Entry 5UZ4 (electron microscopy, 5.80 A resolution (low resolution: residue-level contacts below are approximate; hydrogen-bond / salt-bridge calls are withheld)); this record covers chains A and L of the 21 polymer chains in the assembly.

# Chain A
Molecule: 16S ribosomal RNA
Source organism: Escherichia coli
Sequence (1527 nucleotides; each row starts with the number of its first residue):
     6 GAAGAGUUUGAUCAUGGCUCAGAUUGAACGCUGGCGGCAGGCCUAACACA
    56 UGCAAGUCGAACGGUAACAGGAAGAAGCUUGCUUCUUUGCUGACGAGUGG
   106 CGGACGGGUGAGUAAUGUCUGGGAAACUGCCUGAUGGAGGGGGAUAACUA
   156 CUGGAAACGGUAGCUAAUACCGCAUAACGUCGCAAGACCAAAGAGGGGGA
   206 CCUUCGGGCCUCUUGCCAUCGGAUGUGCCCAGAUGGGAUUAGCUAGUAGG
   256 UGGGGUAACGGCUCACCUAGGCGACGAUCCCUAGCUGGUCUGAGAGGAUG
   306 ACCAGCCACACUGGAACUGAGACACGGUCCAGACUCCUACGGGAGGCAGC
   356 AGUGGGGAAUAUUGCACAAUGGGCGCAAGCCUGAUGCAGCCAUGCCGCGU
   406 GUAUGAAGAAGGCCUUCGGGUUGUAAAGUACUUUCAGCGGGGAGGAAGGG
   456 AGUAAAGUUAAUACCUUUGCUCAUUGACGUUACCCGCAGAAGAAGCACCG
   506 GCUAACUCCGUGCCAGCAGCCGCGGUAAUACGGAGGGUGCAAGCGUUAAU
   556 CGGAAUUACUGGGCGUAAAGCGCACGCAGGCGGUUUGUUAAGUCAGAUGU
   606 GAAAUCCCCGGGCUCAACCUGGGAACUGCAUCUGAUACUAGCAAGCUUGA
   656 GUCUCGUAGAGGGGGGUAGAAUUCCAGGUGUAGCGGUGAAAUGCGUAGAG
   706 AUCUGGAGGAAUACCGGUGGCGAAGGCGGCCCCCUGGACGAAGACUGACG
   756 CUCAGGUGCGAAAGCGUGGGGAGCAAACAGGAUUAGAUACCCUGGUAGUC
   806 CACGCCGUAAACGAUGUCGACUUGGAGGUUGUGCCCUUGAGGCGUGGCUU
   856 CCGGAGCUAACGCGUUAAGUCGACCGCCUGGGGAGUACGGCCGCAAGGUU
   906 AAAACUCAAAUGAAUUGACGGGGGCCCGCACAAGCGGUGGAGCAUGUGGU
   956 UUAAUUCGAUGCAACGCGAAGAACCUUACCUGGUCUUGACAUCCACGGAA
  1006 GUUUUCAGAGAUGAGAAUGUGCCUUCGGGAACCGUGAGACAGGUGCUGCA
  1056 UGGCUGUCGUCAGCUCGUGUUGUGAAAUGUUGGGUUAAGUCCCGCAACGA
  1106 GCGCAACCCUUAUCCUUUGUUGCCAGCGGUCCGGCCGGGAACUCAAAGGA
  1156 GACUGCCAGUGAUAAACUGGAGGAAGGUGGGGAUGACGUCAAGUCAUCAU
  1206 GGCCCUUACGACCAGGGCUACACACGUGCUACAAUGGCGCAUACAAAGAG
  1256 AAGCGACCUCGCGAGAGCAAGCGGACCUCAUAAAGUGCGUCGUAGUCCGG
  1306 AUUGGAGUCUGCAACUCGACUCCAUGAAGUCGGAAUCGCUAGUAAUCGUG
  1356 GAUCAGAAUGCCACGGUGAAUACGUUCCCGGGCCUUGUACACACCGCCCG
  1406 UCACACCAUGGGAGUGGGUUGCAAAAGAAGUAGGUAGCUUAACCUUCGGG
  1456 AGGGCGCUUACCACUUUGUGAUUCAUGACUGGGGUGAAGUCGUAACAAGG
  1506 UAACCGUAGGGGAACCUGCGGUUGGAU
Construct notes: conflict A645 (G61656 in 1095872043)
Covalently attached groups: covalent link G31-C48, A65-C381, G258-C269, G447-C488, G774-C806, G1222-C1322, G1356-C1367; covalent link U49-U365, U1091-U1095, G1419-U1481; covalent link G61-G107, A66-G104, A71-G100, C770-G809, A780-G803, A790-G1497, A1000-G1041, U1085-G1094, A1117-G1156, U1118-G1156, A1213-G1215, A1256-G1278, U1264-G1272, C1443-G1459, U1445-G1457; covalent link G257-A270, G714-A777, A715-A777, G812-A901, G927-A1503, G976-A1362, A1261-A1275

# Chain L
Name: 30S ribosomal protein S12
Source organism: Escherichia coli
UniProt: B7MCV7 (RS12_ECO45); residues 0-123 here correspond to UniProt positions 1-124 (UniProt number = residue number + 1)
Sequence (124 residues; row label = number of the first residue in the row; numbering starts at 0):
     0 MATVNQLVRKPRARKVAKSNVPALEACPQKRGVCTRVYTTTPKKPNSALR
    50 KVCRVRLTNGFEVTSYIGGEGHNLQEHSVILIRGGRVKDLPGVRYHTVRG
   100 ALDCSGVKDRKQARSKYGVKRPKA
Not modelled in the structure: 0
UniProt features mapped onto this chain:
  - modified residue: Asp88 (3-methylthioaspartic acid), Lys107 (N6-acetyllysine)

# Interface between chain A and chain L
Pairs across the interface - 94 pairs, chain A then chain L:
  C23(A) - Lys14(L)
  A33(A) - Pro27(L)
  A33(A) - Gln28(L)
  C34(A) - Gln28(L)
  G35(A) - Ser114(L)
  G35(A) - Gly117(L)
  C36(A) - Ser114(L)
  C36(A) - Gly117(L)
  C36(A) - Val118(L)
  C36(A) - Lys119(L)
  U37(A) - Lys119(L)
  U37(A) - Arg120(L)
  G362(A) - Lys29(L)
  G362(A) - Arg30(L)
  A363(A) - Glu24(L)
  A363(A) - Pro27(L)
  A363(A) - Gln28(L)
  A363(A) - Lys29(L)
  A363(A) - Arg30(L)
  A363(A) - Thr57(L)
  G500(A) - Arg120(L)
  C501(A) - Ser114(L)
  C501(A) - Arg120(L)
  A502(A) - Ala112(L)
  A502(A) - Arg113(L)
  A502(A) - Ser114(L)
  A502(A) - Lys115(L)
  C503(A) - Ala112(L)
  C503(A) - Lys115(L)
  A520(A) - Leu48(L)
  A520(A) - Glu69(L)
  G521(A) - Ala47(L)
  G521(A) - Lys50(L)
  G521(A) - Tyr65(L)
  G521(A) - Gly68(L)
  G521(A) - Glu69(L)
  C522(A) - Arg49(L)
  C522(A) - Tyr65(L)
  C522(A) - Gly67(L)
  C522(A) - Gly68(L)
  C522(A) - Asp88(L)
  C522(A) - Tyr116(L)
  A523(A) - Arg49(L)
  A523(A) - Val86(L)
  A523(A) - Lys87(L)
  A523(A) - Asp88(L)
  A523(A) - Lys115(L)
  C525(A) - Lys87(L)
  G527(A) - Asn45(L)
  G527(A) - Asp88(L)
  G529(A) - Ser46(L)
  G537(A) - Arg109(L)
  G538(A) - Arg109(L)
  G538(A) - Lys110(L)
  G538(A) - Gln111(L)
  A539(A) - Lys110(L)
  U551(A) - Arg82(L)
  U552(A) - Pro27(L)
  U552(A) - Arg82(L)
  A553(A) - Ala25(L)
  A553(A) - Cys26(L)
  A553(A) - Pro27(L)
  A554(A) - Ala25(L)
  A560(A) - Arg13(L)
  U561(A) - Arg13(L)
  U562(A) - Arg11(L)
  U562(A) - Ala12(L)
  U562(A) - Arg13(L)
  A563(A) - Arg11(L)
  A563(A) - Arg13(L)
  C564(A) - Arg11(L)
  G566(A) - Arg13(L)
  G567(A) - Arg11(L)
  G585(A) - Asn4(L)
  C879(A) - Asn4(L)
  C880(A) - Thr2(L)
  C880(A) - Asn4(L)
  C880(A) - Arg8(L)
  G881(A) - Gln5(L)
  G881(A) - Arg8(L)
  U884(A) - Arg11(L)
  A909(A) - Lys17(L)
  C910(A) - Lys17(L)
  U911(A) - Lys17(L)
  U911(A) - Gly91(L)
  U911(A) - Arg93(L)
  C912(A) - Pro90(L)
  C912(A) - Arg93(L)
  A913(A) - Lys87(L)
  C1411(A) - Tyr37(L)
  C1411(A) - Thr39(L)
  C1412(A) - Tyr37(L)
  C1412(A) - Arg53(L)
  A1413(A) - Arg53(L)
Also at the interface, not in a pair above, chain A (54 interface residues in all): G22, C504, C518, G557, G568, C882, G887, G1491
Also at the interface, not in a pair above, chain L (61 interface residues in all): Ala1, Leu6, Lys9, Asn19, Val20, Lys42, Lys43, Pro44, Leu80, Gly83, Val97, Asp108

# In short
Chain A and chain L form an interface of 54 and 61 residues respectively.
Here chain A is 16S ribosomal RNA and chain L is 30S ribosomal protein S12, both from Escherichia coli. Entry
5UZ4 (The cryo-EM structure of YjeQ bound to the 30S subunit suggests a fidelity checkpoint function for ...)
was determined by electron microscopy.
